PDB entry 2JI8 | X-ray diffraction, 2.15 A resolution | chains A and B

[Chain A (and B)]
Name: Oxalyl-CoA decarboxylase
Organism: Oxalobacter formigenes
Notes: EC 4.1.1.8; chain B of this document is another copy of the same molecule, construct and numbering; everything in this record applies to it too
UniProtKB: P40149 (OXC_OXAFO); residues 1-568 here = UniProt positions 1-568
Sequence (568 residues; row label = number of the first residue in the row):
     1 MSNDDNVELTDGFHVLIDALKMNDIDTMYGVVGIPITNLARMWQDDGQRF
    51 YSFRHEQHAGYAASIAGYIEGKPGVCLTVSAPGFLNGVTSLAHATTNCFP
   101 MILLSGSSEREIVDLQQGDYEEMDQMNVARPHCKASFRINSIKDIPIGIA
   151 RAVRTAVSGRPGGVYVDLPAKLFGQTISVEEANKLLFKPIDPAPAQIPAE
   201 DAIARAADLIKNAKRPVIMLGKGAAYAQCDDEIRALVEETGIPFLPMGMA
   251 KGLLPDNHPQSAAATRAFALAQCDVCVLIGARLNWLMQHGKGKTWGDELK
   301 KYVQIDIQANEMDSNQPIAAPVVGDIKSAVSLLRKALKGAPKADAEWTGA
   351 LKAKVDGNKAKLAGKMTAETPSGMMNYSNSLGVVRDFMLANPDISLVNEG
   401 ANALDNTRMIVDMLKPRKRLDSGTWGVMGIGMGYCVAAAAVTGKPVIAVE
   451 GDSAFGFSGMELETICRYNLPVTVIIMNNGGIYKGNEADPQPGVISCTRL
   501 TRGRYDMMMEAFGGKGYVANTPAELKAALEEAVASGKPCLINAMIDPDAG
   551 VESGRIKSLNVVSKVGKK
Disordered / not traced: 1-6, 566-568 (chain B: 1-6, 563-568)
Metal / ion sites: Mg2+: D452, N479, G481 (together with thiamine diphosphate)
Ligand contacts:
  - ADP (adenosine-5'-diphosphate): N97, C98, R160, P161, G221, K222, G223, Y226, A227, M247, G280, A281, R282, N284, L286, M287, D306, I307, Q308, E311, G324, D325, I326, T424
  - FYN (s-{(9R,13S,15R)-17-[(2R,3S,4R,5R)-5-(6-amino-9H-purin-9-yl)-4-hydroxy-3-(phosphonooxy)tetrahydrofuran-2-yl]-9,13,15-trihydroxy-10,10-dimethyl-13,15-dioxido-4,8-dioxo-12,14,16-trioxa-3,7-diaza-13,15-diphosphaheptadec-1-yl} thioformate): A263, A264, T265, R266, A267, W285, L286, Q288, N358, K359, L362, G400, A401, L404, D405, R408, M409, D412, G423, G426, M428, Y483, S553, R555, I556
  - thiamine diphosphate: V31, V32, G33, E56, V79, P82, G83, N86, E121
  - thiamine diphosphate (TPP), molecule 1: V31, V32, G33, E56, V79, P82, G83, N86, E121
  - thiamine diphosphate (TPP), molecule 2: Y377, G400, A401, N402, A403, G426, V427, M428, G451, D452, S453, A454, F457, N479, G481, I482, Y483
What the authors report for this chain:
  - binding site for FYN: I34
  - catalytic residues: E56
  - catalytic residues: E121 (proposed by the authors, not directly observed)

[How chain A and chain B interact]
Residue-residue contacts (155; chain A residue first):
  F13(A) - V561(B)
  F13(A) - V562(B)
  V31(A) - F457(B)  hydrophobic
  V32(A) - I482(B)  hydrophobic
  G33(A) - Y483(B)
  I34(A) - S553(B)
  I34(A) - I556(B)
  I34(A) - L559(B)
  I34(A) - N560(B)
  N38(A) - V561(B)  hydrogen bond (side chain-backbone)
  N38(A) - V562(B)
  A40(A) - C497(B)  hydrophobic
  R41(A) - E487(B)  salt bridge
  R41(A) - T498(B)
  R41(A) - E552(B)  salt bridge
  Q44(A) - P490(B)
  Q44(A) - Q491(B)
  Q44(A) - V494(B)
  Q44(A) - I495(B)  hydrogen bond (side chain-backbone)
  Q44(A) - S496(B)
  Q44(A) - C497(B)  hydrogen bond (side chain-backbone)
  D45(A) - P490(B)
  G47(A) - Q491(B)
  F50(A) - C497(B)  hydrophobic
  S52(A) - C497(B)  hydrogen bond (side chain-backbone)
  R54(A) - D452(B)  hydrogen bond (side chain-backbone)
  R54(A) - G456(B)
  R54(A) - F457(B)
  R54(A) - L500(B)
  R54(A) - Y505(B)  hydrogen bond
  H55(A) - Q57(B)  hydrogen bond
  H55(A) - F457(B)
  E56(A) - F457(B)
  Q57(A) - H55(B)  hydrogen bond
  Q57(A) - N86(B)  hydrogen bond
  A81(A) - W425(B)
  P82(A) - W425(B)
  L85(A) - T89(B)
  L85(A) - A92(B)  hydrophobic
  L85(A) - H132(B)
  L85(A) - W425(B)  hydrophobic
  N86(A) - Q57(B)  hydrogen bond
  T89(A) - L85(B)
  T89(A) - T89(B)
  A92(A) - L85(B)  hydrophobic
  I112(A) - H289(B)
  Q117(A) - N284(B)
  Q117(A) - S314(B)  hydrogen bond (side chain-backbone)
  Q117(A) - N315(B)  hydrogen bond (backbone-side chain)
  G118(A) - N284(B)
  G118(A) - W285(B)  hydrogen bond (backbone-backbone)
  G118(A) - H289(B)
  D119(A) - W285(B)
  Y120(A) - W285(B)  hydrophobic
  E121(A) - W425(B)
  E122(A) - W425(B)  hydrogen bond (backbone-side chain)
  M123(A) - W425(B)  hydrophobic
  V128(A) - H132(B)
  H132(A) - L85(B)
  H132(A) - V128(B)
  N284(A) - Q117(B)
  N284(A) - G118(B)
  W285(A) - G118(B)  hydrogen bond (backbone-backbone)
  W285(A) - D119(B)
  W285(A) - Y120(B)
  H289(A) - I112(B)
  H289(A) - G118(B)
  H289(A) - D119(B)
  S314(A) - Q117(B)  hydrogen bond (backbone-side chain)
  N315(A) - Q117(B)  hydrogen bond (side chain-backbone)
  W425(A) - A81(B)
  W425(A) - P82(B)
  W425(A) - E121(B)
  W425(A) - E122(B)  hydrogen bond (side chain-backbone)
  W425(A) - M123(B)  hydrophobic
  G426(A) - E121(B)
  V427(A) - P82(B)  hydrophobic
  D452(A) - R54(B)  hydrogen bond (backbone-side chain)
  G456(A) - R54(B)
  G456(A) - M460(B)
  F457(A) - V31(B)  hydrophobic
  F457(A) - R54(B)
  F457(A) - H55(B)
  F457(A) - E56(B)
  M460(A) - G456(B)
  M460(A) - Y505(B)  hydrophobic
  M460(A) - M508(B)  hydrophobic
  E463(A) - T501(B)  hydrogen bond
  R467(A) - I495(B)
  R467(A) - R499(B)
  R467(A) - L500(B)
  R467(A) - T501(B)
  Y468(A) - I495(B)  hydrophobic
  I482(A) - V32(B)  hydrophobic
  Y483(A) - G33(B)
  E487(A) - R41(B)  salt bridge
  P490(A) - Q44(B)
  P490(A) - D45(B)
  Q491(A) - Q44(B)
  Q491(A) - D45(B)  hydrogen bond (side chain-backbone)
  V494(A) - Q44(B)
  I495(A) - Q44(B)  hydrogen bond (backbone-side chain)
  I495(A) - R467(B)
  I495(A) - Y468(B)  hydrophobic
  S496(A) - Q44(B)
  C497(A) - V32(B)  hydrophobic
  C497(A) - A40(B)  hydrophobic
  C497(A) - Q44(B)  hydrogen bond (backbone-side chain)
  C497(A) - F50(B)  hydrophobic
  C497(A) - S52(B)  hydrogen bond (backbone-side chain)
  T498(A) - R41(B)
  R499(A) - R467(B)  hydrogen bond (backbone-side chain)
  L500(A) - R54(B)
  L500(A) - E463(B)
  L500(A) - R467(B)
  T501(A) - E463(B)  hydrogen bond
  T501(A) - R467(B)
  T501(A) - F512(B)
  G503(A) - A511(B)
  R504(A) - A511(B)  hydrogen bond (backbone-backbone)
  Y505(A) - R54(B)  hydrogen bond
  Y505(A) - M460(B)  hydrophobic
  Y505(A) - F512(B)  hydrophobic
  M507(A) - M507(B)
  M507(A) - A511(B)
  M508(A) - M460(B)  hydrophobic
  M508(A) - M508(B)  hydrophobic
  M508(A) - F512(B)  hydrophobic
  E510(A) - M507(B)
  A511(A) - G503(B)
  A511(A) - R504(B)  hydrogen bond (backbone-backbone)
  A511(A) - M507(B)  hydrophobic
  A511(A) - M508(B)
  F512(A) - T501(B)
  F512(A) - Y505(B)  hydrophobic
  F512(A) - M508(B)  hydrophobic
  E552(A) - R41(B)  salt bridge
  I556(A) - I34(B)
  I556(A) - Y120(B)  hydrophobic
  L559(A) - I34(B)
  N560(A) - I34(B)
  V561(A) - F13(B)
  V561(A) - P35(B)
  V561(A) - N38(B)  hydrogen bond (backbone-side chain)
  V561(A) - A170(B)
  V562(A) - F13(B)
  V562(A) - N38(B)
  S563(A) - D11(B)  hydrogen bond
  S563(A) - F13(B)
  S563(A) - M42(B)
  V565(A) - L9(B)
  V565(A) - T10(B)
  V565(A) - D11(B)
  V565(A) - H14(B)
  V565(A) - T176(B)
Other interface residues (no listed pair), chain A (88 interface residues in all): P35, T37, P131, A170, F173, L283, S453, F455, G459, S553, K564
Other interface residues (no listed pair), chain B (90 interface residues in all): T37, P131, F173, L283, G426, V427, S453, F455, G459, E510

[In short]
The interface between chain A and chain B involves 88 residues on one side and 90 on the other; the contacts
include 31 hydrogen bonds and 4 salt bridges. Polar contacts include R41(A)-E487(B), R41(A)-E552(B) and
N38(A)-V561(B). The paper reports catalytic residues E56(A) and E121(A); a binding site for FYN at I34(A).
Chain A and chain B are both Oxalyl-CoA decarboxylase (Oxalobacter formigenes); the structure, X-ray structure
of Oxalyl-CoA decarboxylase in complex with Formyl- CoA, was determined by X-ray diffraction together with
2JI6, 2JI7, 2JI9 and 2JIB from the same study.
